Entry 8XXP (electron microscopy, 2.60 A resolution); this record covers chains A and B of the 8 polymer chains in the assembly.

[Chain A]
Molecule: DNA-directed RNA polymerase subunit
From: African swine fever virus
Notes: EC 2.7.7.6
Reference sequence: A0A3S7XUW7 (A0A3S7XUW7_ASF); numbering as in UniProt (aligned over 1-1441)
Sequence (1441 residues; numbered 1 to 1441; the number before each row is that of its first residue):
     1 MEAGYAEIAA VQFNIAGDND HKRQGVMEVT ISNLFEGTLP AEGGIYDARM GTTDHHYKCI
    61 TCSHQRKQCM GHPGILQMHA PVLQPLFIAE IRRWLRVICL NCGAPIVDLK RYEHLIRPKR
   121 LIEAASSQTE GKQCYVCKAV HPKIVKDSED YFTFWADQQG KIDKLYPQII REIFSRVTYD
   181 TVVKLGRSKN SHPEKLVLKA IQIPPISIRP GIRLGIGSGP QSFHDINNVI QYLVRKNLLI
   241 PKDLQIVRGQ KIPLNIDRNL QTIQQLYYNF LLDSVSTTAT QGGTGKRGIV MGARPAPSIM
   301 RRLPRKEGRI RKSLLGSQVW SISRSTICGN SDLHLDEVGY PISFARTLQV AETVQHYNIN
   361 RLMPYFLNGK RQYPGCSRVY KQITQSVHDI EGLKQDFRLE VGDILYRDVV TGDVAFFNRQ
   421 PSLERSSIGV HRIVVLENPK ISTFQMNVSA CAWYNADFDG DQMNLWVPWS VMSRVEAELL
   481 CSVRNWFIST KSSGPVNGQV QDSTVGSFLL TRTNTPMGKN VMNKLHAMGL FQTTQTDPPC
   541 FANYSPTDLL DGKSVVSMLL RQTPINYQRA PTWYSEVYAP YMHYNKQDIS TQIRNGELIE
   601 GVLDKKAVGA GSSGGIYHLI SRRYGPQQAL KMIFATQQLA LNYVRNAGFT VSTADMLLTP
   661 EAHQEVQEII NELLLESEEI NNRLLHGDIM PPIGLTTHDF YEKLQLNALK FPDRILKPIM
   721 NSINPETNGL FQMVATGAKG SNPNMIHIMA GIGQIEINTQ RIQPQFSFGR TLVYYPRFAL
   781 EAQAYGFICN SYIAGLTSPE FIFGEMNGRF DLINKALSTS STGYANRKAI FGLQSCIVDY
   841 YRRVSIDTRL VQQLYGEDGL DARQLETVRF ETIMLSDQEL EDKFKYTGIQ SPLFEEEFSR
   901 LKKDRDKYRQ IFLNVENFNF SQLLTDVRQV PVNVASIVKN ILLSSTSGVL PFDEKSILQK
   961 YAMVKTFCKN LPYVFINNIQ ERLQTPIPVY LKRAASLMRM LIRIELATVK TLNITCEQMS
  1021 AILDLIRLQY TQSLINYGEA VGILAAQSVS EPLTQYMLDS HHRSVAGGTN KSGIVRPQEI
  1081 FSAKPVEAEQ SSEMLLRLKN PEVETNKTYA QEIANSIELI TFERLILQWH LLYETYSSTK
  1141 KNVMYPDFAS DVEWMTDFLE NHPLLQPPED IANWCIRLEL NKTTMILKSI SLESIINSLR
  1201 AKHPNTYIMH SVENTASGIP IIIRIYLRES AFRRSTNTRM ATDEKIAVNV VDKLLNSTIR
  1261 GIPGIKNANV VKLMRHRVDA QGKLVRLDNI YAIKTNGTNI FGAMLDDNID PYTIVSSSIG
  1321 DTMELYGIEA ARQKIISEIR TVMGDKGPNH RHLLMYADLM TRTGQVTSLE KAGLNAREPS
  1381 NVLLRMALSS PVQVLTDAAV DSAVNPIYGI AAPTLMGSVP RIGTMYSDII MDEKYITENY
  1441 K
Unresolved in the structure: 213-224, 275-294
Bound ions: Zn2+ site 1: Cys-59, Cys-62, Cys-69, His-72; Zn2+ site 2: Cys-99, Cys-102, Cys-134, Cys-137; Mg2+: Asp-457, Asp-459, Asp-461

[Chain B]
Molecule: DNA-directed RNA polymerase subunit beta
From: African swine fever virus
Notes: EC 2.7.7.6
Reference sequence: A0A2X0RU95 (A0A2X0RU95_ASF); residues 8-1242 here = UniProt positions 8-1242
Sequence (1235 residues; numbered 8 to 1242; the number before each row is that of its first residue):
     8 ITYGPIETVD NEELTEADML SFISAAVNST GLIGYNIKSF DDLMDNGIPQ IVKQMFNVDI
    68 TYKDQRDHTE IDKLRESVQI QFNFTDVNIE RPQHRNYSQG NKINLLPNKA RLCGLSYSGP
   128 VNLAAEVILT AHYSNGRQEV KRASIPPFQV STFPIMRGSN RCHTHHLSKT AKKEIGEDPN
   188 EPGGYFIARG GEWVVDLLEN IRFNTLHIHY HTMQQGNNEI IRGEFISQPG GAFENSSQII
   248 IRYMTTGAIT IEINSTKFSK LRIPWYLIFR MFGMTGDDSI IEQVVFDLES NSLVNTFMIE
   308 ILEKSIHVLD PIFQPVQHEL NREKIIQFLS EKVSKFVSNP SAYKSDENAV QYLNERQLTI
   368 LDKILLPHMG QTADTRVRKL RFLGLLIHKI LLVIMNVFPP TDRDSYRTKR VHGSGVSLAK
   428 AFKAIFNTSV IAPIINGFKE LLKQTAFEEL TQRNIIEAFS AALSKNTASD LNRSMEQSII
   488 SGNKTIMVRQ RPIVNRVSTQ SLERKNLLNT ISALRTVNTH NTTNASKQTE RADMMRRVHA
   548 SYPGYICVAQ SADTGEKVGM SKQLAITANV CTAGEVLSLK QRLLSDPAIQ QLADVSNKDI
   608 VRKGLARVFI NGEWIGCCTN AFELAQRYRM LRREGKVVHP HTTIYWDSMV DEVEFWLDVG
   668 RLTRPLLIVD NNIEKYNQAC YKAAEARKKG DKDWEKHKIP FIQNTRFTPQ MAKDILAGTL
   728 TLEDLVAQGI CEFITPEEAE NCLVAFSIIE LRKHKHDVTR RFTHVDVPQA ILGLAALVSP
   788 YANCTQPARV TYETNQGRQT GGWYCFSWPY RVDMNRFFQF YNEMPLVKTI AHNYVIPNGL
   848 NTIVAYMIYG GYNQEDSVIV SQSFIDRGGF AGTFYREEKV ELESDIESFG KPDPLITKNL
   908 KPGANYEKLV DGFVPVGTVV KKGDIIIGKV AKIRGEKDEL NKYIDRSVMY GFDEPAVVDA
   968 VMRPHGPNDE IFGLMRLRYE RNLNIGDKMS SRSGNKGIAA LALPTSDMPF TEDGLQPDLI
  1028 VNPHSHPSRM TNGQMIETTV GLANALQGVV TDGTAFLPIN VQLLSERLAQ EGLRFNGCQK
  1088 MFNGQTGEYF DAAIFIGPTY HQRLQKFVLD DRYAVASYGP TDALTGQPLD GKRSHGGLRL
  1148 GEMEHWVLTA QGAMQTIIEK SHDDSDGCIS YICRNCGEPA IYNASHPIYK CMNCDVQADI
  1208 GMVDSRRSSI VFQHEMRAAN VNITSVLSPR VFQPA
Unresolved in the structure: 65-89, 103-108, 131-152, 341-357, 441-475, 489-506, 528-534, 890-894, 938-951
Bound ions: Zn2+: Cys-1180, Cys-1183, Cys-1198, Cys-1201

[How chain A and chain B interact]
Residue-residue contacts (421):
  Met-1(A) with Tyr-1189(B), hydrogen bond (backbone-side chain); Tyr-1196(B)
  Glu-2(A) with Tyr-1189(B)
  Ala-3(A) with Tyr-1178(B), hydrophobic; Tyr-1189(B); Ile-1207(B); Met-1209(B)
  Gly-4(A) with Ile-1207(B); Gly-1208(B); Met-1209(B), hydrogen bond (backbone-backbone)
  Tyr-5(A) with Met-1209(B); Asp-1211(B)
  Ala-6(A) with Arg-1181(B); Met-1209(B), hydrogen bond (backbone-backbone); Val-1210(B); Leu-1234(B), hydrophobic
  Glu-7(A) with Leu-1234(B); Ser-1235(B), hydrogen bond (backbone-backbone)
  Ile-8(A) with Val-1210(B), hydrophobic; Ser-1232(B); Leu-1234(B), hydrophobic
  Ala-9(A) with Leu-1234(B); Ser-1235(B)
  Ala-10(A) with Thr-1231(B); Ser-1232(B); Val-1233(B), hydrogen bond (backbone-backbone)
  Val-11(A) with Ile-1230(B), hydrophobic; Thr-1231(B)
  Gln-12(A) with Asn-1229(B); Ile-1230(B); Thr-1231(B), hydrogen bond (backbone-backbone); Val-1233(B)
  Phe-13(A) with Asn-1229(B); Ile-1230(B), hydrophobic
  Asn-14(A) with Asn-1227(B); Val-1228(B); Asn-1229(B), hydrogen bond (backbone-backbone)
  Ile-15(A) with Asn-1227(B)
  Ala-16(A) with Asn-1227(B), hydrogen bond (backbone-backbone)
  Asp-20(A) with Asn-1229(B)
  His-21(A) with Asn-1227(B), hydrogen bond
  Arg-23(A) with Met-1199(B), hydrogen bond (side chain-backbone); Asn-1200(B)
  Gln-24(A) with Glu-1185(B); Met-1199(B); Asn-1200(B); Asn-1229(B), hydrogen bond
  Val-26(A) with Met-1199(B), hydrophobic
  Thr-61(A) with Ile-1188(B); Ile-1195(B)
  Cys-62(A) with Ile-1188(B), hydrophobic; Asn-1190(B), hydrogen bond (backbone-side chain); Ile-1195(B)
  Ser-63(A) with Asn-1190(B), hydrogen bond (backbone-side chain); His-1193(B), hydrogen bond; Ile-1195(B)
  His-64(A) with Tyr-1189(B), hydrogen bond (side chain-backbone); Asn-1190(B)
  Arg-66(A) with Arg-1214(B)
  Lys-67(A) with Arg-1214(B)
  Cys-69(A) with Arg-1214(B), hydrogen bond (backbone-side chain)
  Met-70(A) with Cys-1175(B), hydrophobic; Arg-1214(B); Ile-1217(B), hydrophobic; His-1221(B), hydrogen bond (backbone-side chain)
  Gly-71(A) with His-1221(B)
  His-72(A) with Ile-1188(B)
  Gln-84(A) with Asn-1227(B)
  Leu-86(A) with Ala-1226(B); Val-1228(B), hydrophobic
  Phe-87(A) with Asn-1227(B)
  Leu-198(A) with Asn-1227(B)
  Gln-202(A) with Arg-1224(B); Ala-1225(B)
  Pro-205(A) with His-1221(B)
  Ser-207(A) with Leu-1131(B); Arg-1214(B)
  Ile-208(A) with Leu-1131(B), hydrophobic; His-1221(B); Glu-1222(B)
  Tyr-267(A) with Asn-1227(B), hydrogen bond
  Leu-271(A) with Ala-1225(B); Ala-1226(B), hydrophobic; Asn-1227(B)
  Ile-299(A) with Glu-1222(B)
  Met-300(A) with Glu-1222(B); Ala-1226(B), hydrophobic
  Arg-302(A) with Glu-1222(B), salt bridge
  Leu-303(A) with Phe-1219(B), hydrophobic; Glu-1222(B)
  Arg-309(A) with Leu-1131(B); Thr-1132(B); Ser-1215(B); Val-1218(B); Phe-1219(B); Glu-1222(B), salt bridge
  Ile-310(A) with Phe-1219(B), hydrophobic
  Arg-311(A) with Arg-1146(B), hydrogen bond (backbone-side chain); Glu-1149(B), salt bridge
  Lys-312(A) with Arg-1146(B), hydrogen bond (backbone-side chain)
  Ser-313(A) with Thr-1132(B); Gln-1134(B); Arg-1213(B), hydrogen bond (backbone-side chain); Ser-1215(B)
  Leu-314(A) with Arg-1213(B), hydrogen bond (backbone-side chain); Ser-1215(B); Ser-1216(B); Phe-1219(B), hydrophobic
  Leu-315(A) with Gly-1148(B); Glu-1149(B); His-1152(B)
  Gly-316(A) with Gln-1134(B); Arg-1146(B); Leu-1147(B); Gly-1148(B); Arg-1213(B), hydrogen bond (backbone-side chain)
  Ser-317(A) with Gln-1134(B); Arg-1146(B); Leu-1147(B), hydrogen bond (backbone-backbone); His-1152(B); Ser-1168(B), hydrogen bond; Ser-1172(B); Arg-1213(B)
  Gln-318(A) with Gln-1134(B); Pro-1135(B); Leu-1136(B); Asp-1137(B); Gly-1144(B); Leu-1145(B), hydrogen bond (side chain-backbone); Arg-1146(B); Asp-1171(B); Ser-1172(B), hydrogen bond (backbone-side chain)
  Val-319(A) with Pro-1135(B); Gly-1144(B); Leu-1145(B), hydrogen bond (backbone-backbone); Lys-1167(B); Asp-1171(B)
  Trp-320(A) with Val-1122(B), hydrophobic; Ala-1123(B); Ser-1124(B); Tyr-1125(B); Gly-1126(B); Pro-1127(B); Pro-1135(B); Gly-1143(B); Gly-1144(B); Lys-1167(B), hydrogen bond (backbone-side chain); Asp-1171(B), hydrogen bond (backbone-backbone)
  Ser-321(A) with Val-1122(B), hydrogen bond (backbone-backbone); Ala-1123(B), hydrogen bond (backbone-backbone); Ser-1124(B); Lys-1167(B), hydrogen bond (backbone-side chain); Asp-1171(B), hydrogen bond
  Ile-322(A) with Ala-1121(B); Val-1122(B), hydrogen bond (backbone-backbone); Gly-1144(B); Leu-1145(B), hydrophobic
  Ser-323(A) with Tyr-1120(B); Ala-1121(B); Leu-1145(B)
  Arg-324(A) with Arg-1119(B); Tyr-1120(B), hydrogen bond (backbone-backbone); Leu-1145(B)
  Ser-325(A) with Arg-1119(B)
  Thr-326(A) with Asp-1118(B)
  Cys-328(A) with Ala-1007(B), hydrophobic
  Gly-329(A) with Tyr-859(B); Ser-864(B)
  Asn-330(A) with Tyr-859(B), hydrogen bond
  Ser-331(A) with Gly-857(B), hydrogen bond (side chain-backbone); Gly-858(B); Tyr-859(B)
  Asp-332(A) with Tyr-859(B), hydrogen bond
  Ser-343(A) with Arg-1119(B), hydrogen bond
  Phe-344(A) with Arg-1119(B); Tyr-1120(B); Ala-1121(B), hydrophobic
  Thr-347(A) with Ala-1121(B); Ala-1123(B)
  Leu-348(A) with Val-1122(B)
  Arg-378(A) with Ser-1124(B), hydrogen bond
  Phe-416(A) with Thr-1163(B)
  Asn-418(A) with Glu-1151(B)
  Gln-420(A) with Arg-1146(B); Glu-1151(B)
  Pro-421(A) with Met-1150(B), hydrophobic
  Ser-422(A) with Met-1150(B); Glu-1151(B), hydrogen bond; Val-1154(B)
  Leu-423(A) with Met-1150(B), hydrophobic
  Glu-424(A) with Val-1154(B)
  Arg-425(A) with Val-1154(B); Ala-1157(B), hydrogen bond (side chain-backbone); Gln-1158(B), hydrogen bond (backbone-side chain)
  Ile-428(A) with Glu-1151(B); Val-1154(B), hydrophobic; Leu-1155(B), hydrophobic; Gln-1158(B), hydrogen bond (backbone-side chain)
  Lys-440(A) with Asn-991(B)
  Ile-441(A) with Ile-992(B), hydrophobic
  Ser-442(A) with Val-1115(B); Leu-1116(B); Arg-1119(B)
  Thr-443(A) with Ile-992(B); Gly-993(B); Val-1115(B)
  Val-448(A) with Gln-861(B); Glu-862(B)
  Asp-457(A) with Glu-862(B)
  Phe-458(A) with Gln-861(B); Glu-862(B), hydrogen bond (backbone-backbone); Asp-863(B); Ser-864(B); Ile-1005(B), hydrogen bond (backbone-backbone)
  Asp-459(A) with Asp-863(B); Lys-995(B); Lys-1003(B); Ile-1005(B)
  Gly-460(A) with Lys-995(B); Ile-1005(B)
  Gln-462(A) with Asp-1118(B)
  Asn-464(A) with Arg-1146(B)
  Trp-466(A) with Leu-1147(B), hydrophobic; Thr-1163(B); Lys-1167(B)
  Pro-468(A) with Glu-1166(B)
  Trp-469(A) with Glu-1166(B), hydrogen bond (backbone-side chain); Asp-1170(B); Asp-1171(B), hydrogen bond
  Ser-470(A) with Glu-1166(B), hydrogen bond (backbone-side chain)
  Met-472(A) with Gln-1162(B)
  Ser-473(A) with Gln-1162(B); Thr-1163(B), hydrogen bond; Glu-1166(B)
  Glu-476(A) with Ala-1160(B); Met-1161(B); Gln-1162(B), hydrogen bond (side chain-backbone); Thr-1163(B), hydrogen bond
  Leu-480(A) with Gln-1158(B); Gly-1159(B)
  Cys-481(A) with Gln-1158(B), hydrogen bond
  Trp-486(A) with Gln-1158(B)
  Val-500(A) with Gln-861(B)
  Gln-501(A) with Gln-861(B); Glu-862(B), hydrogen bond (side chain-backbone); Asn-1029(B), hydrogen bond; His-1031(B), hydrogen bond (backbone-side chain)
  Asp-502(A) with Ile-855(B); Gly-858(B); Asn-860(B); Gln-861(B), hydrogen bond (backbone-side chain); Asn-1029(B), hydrogen bond; His-1031(B), salt bridge
  Ser-503(A) with Gln-861(B)
  Val-505(A) with Ile-855(B), hydrophobic; His-1031(B)
  His-526(A) with Glu-1095(B), salt bridge
  Leu-641(A) with Gly-857(B); Gly-858(B)
  Val-644(A) with Ile-855(B), hydrophobic; Phe-1097(B)
  Arg-645(A) with Gly-857(B); Asn-1090(B); Phe-1097(B)
  Asn-646(A) with Glu-1095(B), hydrogen bond; Tyr-1096(B); Phe-1097(B); Asp-1098(B), hydrogen bond (backbone-backbone)
  Ala-647(A) with Asp-1098(B), hydrogen bond (backbone-backbone); Ala-1099(B), hydrogen bond (backbone-backbone)
  Gly-648(A) with Phe-1097(B); Ala-1099(B)
  Phe-649(A) with Tyr-853(B); Met-854(B); Ile-855(B), hydrogen bond (backbone-backbone); Pro-1030(B), hydrophobic
  Thr-650(A) with Tyr-853(B), hydrogen bond (side chain-backbone); Ala-1100(B); Ile-1101(B); Phe-1102(B), hydrogen bond (side chain-backbone)
  Val-651(A) with Tyr-853(B); Pro-1030(B), hydrophobic; Met-1042(B), hydrophobic; Phe-1102(B)
  Ser-652(A) with Asn-1083(B); Gly-1084(B); Cys-1085(B); Phe-1102(B)
  Thr-653(A) with Met-1042(B), hydrogen bond (side chain-backbone); Ile-1043(B); Thr-1046(B), hydrogen bond; Val-1068(B); Phe-1102(B)
  Ala-654(A) with Asn-1083(B)
  Met-656(A) with His-1033(B), hydrogen bond; Asn-1039(B); Met-1042(B), hydrophobic
  Leu-657(A) with Gln-1069(B); Phe-1082(B), hydrophobic
  Leu-730(A) with Pro-1034(B), hydrophobic
  Met-733(A) with Pro-1030(B); His-1031(B); Pro-1034(B), hydrophobic
  Ala-738(A) with His-1031(B)
  Lys-739(A) with His-1031(B); Pro-1034(B); Ser-1035(B)
  Asn-744(A) with Pro-1034(B); Met-1037(B)
  Ile-748(A) with His-1033(B); Met-1037(B), hydrophobic; Asn-1039(B)
  Gln-765(A) with Asp-409(B); His-546(B)
  Phe-766(A) with Ala-547(B); Ser-548(B); Ala-746(B); Glu-747(B)
  Ser-767(A) with Glu-747(B), hydrogen bond
  Phe-768(A) with Met-656(B), hydrophobic
  Arg-770(A) with Ala-746(B); Glu-747(B), hydrogen bond (side chain-backbone); Cys-749(B), hydrogen bond (side chain-backbone); Leu-750(B)
  Thr-771(A) with Ala-547(B)
  Leu-772(A) with Ala-547(B)
  Val-773(A) with Ala-746(B); Cys-749(B); Leu-750(B); Val-751(B), hydrogen bond (backbone-backbone)
  Tyr-774(A) with Val-751(B); Phe-753(B), hydrophobic; Asp-773(B), hydrogen bond; Ile-778(B)
  Tyr-775(A) with Leu-750(B)
  Pro-776(A) with Leu-750(B); Arg-767(B)
  Arg-777(A) with Ser-655(B)
  Glu-781(A) with Arg-767(B), salt bridge
  Tyr-792(A) with Cys-791(B); Thr-792(B); Gln-793(B); Met-1037(B), hydrophobic; Asn-1039(B)
  Ile-793(A) with Val-1068(B)
  Ala-794(A) with Ile-1066(B)
  Gly-795(A) with Asn-790(B); Cys-791(B)
  Leu-796(A) with Asn-790(B), hydrogen bond (backbone-side chain); Phe-1063(B)
  Thr-797(A) with Phe-753(B); Phe-1063(B)
  Ser-798(A) with Pro-775(B); Ile-778(B); Phe-1063(B)
  Pro-799(A) with Phe-753(B)
  Phe-801(A) with Val-555(B), hydrophobic; Leu-779(B), hydrophobic; Ala-789(B); Asn-790(B); Pro-794(B), hydrophobic; Phe-1063(B), hydrophobic
  Ile-802(A) with Pro-550(B), hydrophobic; Ile-778(B), hydrophobic
  Gly-804(A) with Pro-794(B)
  Glu-805(A) with Val-545(B); Val-555(B); Ala-556(B); Pro-794(B); Thr-798(B)
  Met-806(A) with Val-545(B); Ala-547(B), hydrophobic
  Arg-809(A) with Arg-543(B), hydrogen bond (side chain-backbone); Val-545(B); Val-555(B); Gln-557(B); Ser-558(B), hydrogen bond; Gly-566(B)
  Phe-810(A) with Asp-540(B); Arg-544(B)
  Ile-813(A) with Asp-540(B); Arg-543(B); Arg-544(B)
  Ala-816(A) with Gly-562(B)
  Ser-820(A) with Gln-535(B), hydrogen bond
  Ser-821(A) with Gln-535(B)
  Arg-827(A) with Glu-1149(B), salt bridge; Trp-1153(B)
  Ile-830(A) with Trp-1153(B)
  Phe-831(A) with Glu-1149(B)
  Ala-1040(A) with Thr-1156(B)
  Ile-1043(A) with Trp-1153(B); Thr-1156(B); Ala-1157(B), hydrophobic
  Leu-1044(A) with Ala-1157(B), hydrophobic
  Gln-1047(A) with Trp-1153(B); Val-1154(B); Ala-1157(B)
  Met-1386(A) with Phe-1219(B), hydrophobic
  Leu-1395(A) with Met-1223(B), hydrophobic; Val-1228(B), hydrophobic
  Ile-1410(A) with Thr-1156(B)
  Leu-1415(A) with Ser-1216(B), hydrogen bond (backbone-side chain); Phe-1219(B)
  Met-1416(A) with Ser-1212(B), hydrogen bond (backbone-side chain); Ser-1216(B), hydrogen bond (backbone-side chain); Gln-1220(B)
  Gly-1417(A) with His-1169(B), hydrogen bond (backbone-side chain); Asp-1211(B); Ser-1212(B); Arg-1213(B); Ser-1216(B), hydrogen bond (backbone-side chain)
  Val-1419(A) with Met-1161(B)
  Pro-1420(A) with Met-1161(B)
  Ile-1422(A) with Thr-1156(B); Met-1161(B), hydrophobic
  Thr-1424(A) with Gly-1159(B), hydrogen bond (side chain-backbone); Ala-1160(B), hydrogen bond (side chain-backbone); Met-1161(B)
  Met-1425(A) with Met-1161(B), hydrophobic; Gln-1162(B)
Also at the interface, not in a pair above, chain A (195 interface residues in all): Gly-25, Pro-204, Pro-210, Ile-327, Ser-427, Gln-445, Ala-456, Leu-658, Gly-740, Leu-812, Leu-817, Asn-826, Leu-1383, Ala-1399, Ser-1418, Gly-1423
Also at the interface, not in a pair above, chain B (186 interface residues in all): Cys-554, Val-565, Arg-671, Ala-752, Ala-795, Val-797, Gln-869, Gly-1004, Ser-1072, Gln-1092, Thr-1128, Ala-1130, Gly-1138, Ile-1164, Ile-1165, Gly-1174, Ile-1176

[Summary]
195 residues of chain A face 186 of chain B across their interface; the contacts include 85 hydrogen bonds and
7 salt bridges. Polar pairs include Arg-302(A)/Glu-1222(B), Arg-309(A)/Glu-1222(B) and Arg-311(A)/Glu-1149(B).
Cys-59(A), Cys-62(A), Cys-69(A) and His-72(A) coordinate Zn2+ site 1.
Here chain A is DNA-directed RNA polymerase subunit and chain B is DNA-directed RNA polymerase subunit beta,
both from African swine fever virus. Entry 8XXP (ASFV RNAP core complex) was determined by electron microscopy
together with 8Y0E, 8XX4, 8XX5, 8XXT and 8XY6 from the same study.
